Entry 6USJ (electron microscopy, 10.50 A resolution (very low resolution: no residue pairs are listed; an interface is given only as per-side residue counts)); this record covers chains J and A of the 22 polymer chains in the assembly.

[Chain J]
Molecule: Widom 601 DNA
Organism: synthetic construct
Sequence (165 nucleotides; numbered -81 to 83; the number before each row is that of its first residue; numbers below 1 keep their minus sign (DA-81 is residue -81)):
   -81 ATCGCCAGGCCTGAGAATCCGGTGCCGAGGCCGCTCAATTGGTCGTAGAC
   -31 AGCTCTAGCACCGCTTAAACGCACGTACGCGCTGTCCCCCGCGTTTTAAC
    19 CGCCAAGGGGATTACTCCCTAGTCTCCAGGCACGTGTCAGATATATACAT
    69 CCAGGCCTTGTGGAT
Disordered / not traced: -81 to -79, 82-83

[Chain A]
Protein: Histone H3.1
Organism: Homo sapiens
UniProtKB: P68431 (H31_HUMAN); residues 0-135 here correspond to UniProt positions 1-136 (UniProt number = residue number + 1)
Sequence (139 residues; row label = number of the first residue in the row; numbers below 1 keep their minus sign (Gly-3 is residue -3)):
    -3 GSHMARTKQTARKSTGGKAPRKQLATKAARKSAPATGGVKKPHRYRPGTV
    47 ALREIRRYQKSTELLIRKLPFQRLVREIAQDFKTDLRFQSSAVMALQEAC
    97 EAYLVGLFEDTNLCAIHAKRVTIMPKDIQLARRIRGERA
Disordered / not traced: -3 to 37, 134-135
Construct notes: expression tag (-3 to -1)
Swiss-Prot annotation at these positions:
  - modified residue: Arg2 (Asymmetric dimethylarginine), Thr3 (Phosphothreonine), Lys4 (Allysine), Gln5 (5-glutamyl dopamine), Thr6 (Phosphothreonine), Arg8 (Citrulline), Lys9 (N6,N6,N6-trimethyllysine), Ser10 (ADP-ribosylserine), Thr11 (Phosphothreonine), Lys14 (N6-(2-hydroxyisobutyryl)lysine), Arg17 (Asymmetric dimethylarginine), Lys18 (N6-(2-hydroxyisobutyryl)lysine), Lys23 (N6-(2-hydroxyisobutyryl)lysine), Arg26 (Citrulline), Lys27 (N6,N6,N6-trimethyllysine), Ser28 (ADP-ribosylserine), Lys36 (N6,N6,N6-trimethyllysine), Lys37 (N6-methyllysine), Tyr41 (Phosphotyrosine), Lys56 (N6,N6,N6-trimethyllysine) and 8 more in UniProt
  - lipidation: Lys18 (N6-decanoyllysine)

[Chain J / chain A interface]
At this resolution (10 A) residue pairs are not listed: 13 residues of chain J and 21 of chain A lie at the interface.

[Overview]
The interface between chain J and chain A involves 13 residues on one side and 21 on the other.
Chain J is Widom 601 DNA (synthetic construct) and chain A is Histone H3.1 (Homo sapiens); the structure,
Structure of two nucleosomes bridged by human PARP2, was determined by electron microscopy.
